7O73 - chains A and B of the 30 polymer chains in the assembly; structure by electron microscopy, 3.40 A resolution.

Chain A:
Protein: DNA-directed RNA polymerase II subunit RPB1
Source organism: Saccharomyces cerevisiae (strain ATCC 204508 / S288c)
Notes: EC 2.7.7.6
UniProtKB: P04050 (RPB1_YEAST); numbering as in UniProt (aligned over 1-1733)
Sequence (1733 residues; row label = number of the first residue in the row):
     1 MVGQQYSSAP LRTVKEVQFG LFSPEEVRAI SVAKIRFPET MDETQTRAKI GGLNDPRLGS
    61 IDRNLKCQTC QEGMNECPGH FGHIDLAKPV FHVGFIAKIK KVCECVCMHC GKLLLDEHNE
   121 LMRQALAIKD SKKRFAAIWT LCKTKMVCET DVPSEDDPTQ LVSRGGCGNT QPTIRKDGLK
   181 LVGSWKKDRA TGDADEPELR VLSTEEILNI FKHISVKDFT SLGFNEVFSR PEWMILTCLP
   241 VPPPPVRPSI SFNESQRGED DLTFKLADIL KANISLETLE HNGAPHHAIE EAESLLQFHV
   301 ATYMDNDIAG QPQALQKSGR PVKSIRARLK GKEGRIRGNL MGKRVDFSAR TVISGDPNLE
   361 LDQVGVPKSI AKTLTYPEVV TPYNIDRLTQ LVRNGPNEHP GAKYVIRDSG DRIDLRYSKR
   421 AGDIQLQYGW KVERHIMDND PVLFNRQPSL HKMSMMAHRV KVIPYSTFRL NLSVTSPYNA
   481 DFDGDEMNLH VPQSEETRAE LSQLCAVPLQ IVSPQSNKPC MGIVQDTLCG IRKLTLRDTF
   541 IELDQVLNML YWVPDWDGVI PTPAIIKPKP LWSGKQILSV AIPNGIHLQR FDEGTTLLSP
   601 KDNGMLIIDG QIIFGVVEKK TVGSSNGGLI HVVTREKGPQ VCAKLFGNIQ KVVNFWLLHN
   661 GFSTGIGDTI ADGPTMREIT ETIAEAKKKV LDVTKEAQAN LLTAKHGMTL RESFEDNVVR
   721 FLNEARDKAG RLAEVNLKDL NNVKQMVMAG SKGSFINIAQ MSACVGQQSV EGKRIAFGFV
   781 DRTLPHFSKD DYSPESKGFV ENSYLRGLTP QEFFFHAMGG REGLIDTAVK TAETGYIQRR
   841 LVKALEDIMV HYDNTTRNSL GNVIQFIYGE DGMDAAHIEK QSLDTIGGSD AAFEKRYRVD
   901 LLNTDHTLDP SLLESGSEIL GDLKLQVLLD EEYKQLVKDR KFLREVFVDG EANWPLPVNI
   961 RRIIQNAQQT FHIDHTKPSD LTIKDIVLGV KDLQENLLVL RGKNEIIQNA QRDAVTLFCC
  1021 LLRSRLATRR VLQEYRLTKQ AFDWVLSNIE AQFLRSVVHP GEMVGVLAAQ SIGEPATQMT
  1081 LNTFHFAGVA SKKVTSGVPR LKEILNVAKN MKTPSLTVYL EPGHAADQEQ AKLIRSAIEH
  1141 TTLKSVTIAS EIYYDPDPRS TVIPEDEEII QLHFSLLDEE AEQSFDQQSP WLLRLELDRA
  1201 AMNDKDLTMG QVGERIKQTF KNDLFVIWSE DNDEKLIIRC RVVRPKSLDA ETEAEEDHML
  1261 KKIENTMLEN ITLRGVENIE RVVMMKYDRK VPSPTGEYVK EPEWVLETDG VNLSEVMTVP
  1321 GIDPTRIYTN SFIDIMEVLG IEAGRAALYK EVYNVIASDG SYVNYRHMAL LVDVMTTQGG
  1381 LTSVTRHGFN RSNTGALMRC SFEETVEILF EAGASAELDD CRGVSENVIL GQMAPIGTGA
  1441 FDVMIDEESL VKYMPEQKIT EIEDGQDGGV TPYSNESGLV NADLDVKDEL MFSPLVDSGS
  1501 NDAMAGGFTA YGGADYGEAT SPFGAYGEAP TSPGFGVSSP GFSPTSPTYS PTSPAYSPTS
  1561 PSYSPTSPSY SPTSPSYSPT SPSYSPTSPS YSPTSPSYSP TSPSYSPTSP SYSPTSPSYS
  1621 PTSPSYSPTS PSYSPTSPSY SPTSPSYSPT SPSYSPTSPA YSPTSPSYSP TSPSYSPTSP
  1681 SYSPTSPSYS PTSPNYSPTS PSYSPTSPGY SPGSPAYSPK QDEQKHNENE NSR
Disordered / not traced: 1, 189-194, 1080-1092, 1178-1183, 1455-1733
Ion coordination: Zn2+ site 1: Cys-67, Cys-70, Cys-77, His-80; Zn2+ site 2: Cys-107, Cys-110, Cys-148, Cys-167; Mg2+: Asp-481, Asp-483, Asp-485

Chain B:
Protein: DNA-directed RNA polymerase II subunit RPB2
Source organism: Saccharomyces cerevisiae (strain ATCC 204508 / S288c)
Notes: EC 2.7.7.6
UniProtKB: P08518 (RPB2_YEAST); residue numbers follow UniProt; this construct covers 1-1224
Sequence (1224 residues; numbered 1 to 1224; the number before each row is that of its first residue):
     1 MSDLANSEKY YDEDPYGFED ESAPITAEDS WAVISAFFRE KGLVSQQLDS FNQFVDYTLQ
    61 DIICEDSTLI LEQLAQHTTE SDNISRKYEI SFGKIYVTKP MVNESDGVTH ALYPQEARLR
   121 NLTYSSGLFV DVKKRTYEAI DVPGRELKYE LIAEESEDDS ESGKVFIGRL PIMLRSKNCY
   181 LSEATESDLY KLKECPFDMG GYFIINGSEK VLIAQERSAG NIVQVFKKAA PSPISHVAEI
   241 RSALEKGSRF ISTLQVKLYG REGSSARTIK ATLPYIKQDI PIVIIFRALG IIPDGEILEH
   301 ICYDVNDWQM LEMLKPCVED GFVIQDRETA LDFIGRRGTA LGIKKEKRIQ YAKDILQKEF
   361 LPHITQLEGF ESRKAFFLGY MINRLLLCAL DRKDQDDRDH FGKKRLDLAG PLLAQLFKTL
   421 FKKLTKDIFR YMQRTVEEAH DFNMKLAINA KTITSGLKYA LATGNWGEQK KAMSSRAGVS
   481 QVLNRYTYSS TLSHLRRTNT PIGRDGKLAK PRQLHNTHWG LVCPAETPEG QACGLVKNLS
   541 LMSCISVGTD PMPIITFLSE WGMEPLEDYV PHQSPDATRV FVNGVWHGVH RNPARLMETL
   601 RTLRRKGDIN PEVSMIRDIR EKELKIFTDA GRVYRPLFIV EDDESLGHKE LKVRKGHIAK
   661 LMATEYQDIE GGFEDVEEYT WSSLLNEGLV EYIDAEEEES ILIAMQPEDL EPAEANEEND
   721 LDVDPAKRIR VSHHATTFTH CEIHPSMILG VAASIIPFPD HNQSPRNTYQ SAMGKQAMGV
   781 FLTNYNVRMD TMANILYYPQ KPLGTTRAME YLKFRELPAG QNAIVAIACY SGYNQEDSMI
   841 MNQSSIDRGL FRSLFFRSYM DQEKKYGMSI TETFEKPQRT NTLRMKHGTY DKLDDDGLIA
   901 PGVRVSGEDV IIGKTTPISP DEEELGQRTA YHSKRDASTP LRSTENGIVD QVLVTTNQDG
   961 LKFVKVRVRT TKIPQIGDKF ASRHGQKGTI GITYRREDMP FTAEGIVPDL IINPHAIPSR
  1021 MTVAHLIECL LSKVAALSGN EGDASPFTDI TVEGISKLLR EHGYQSRGFE VMYNGHTGKK
  1081 LMAQIFFGPT YYQRLRHMVD DKIHARARGP MQVLTRQPVE GRSRDGGLRF GEMERDCMIA
  1141 HGAASFLKER LMEASDAFRV HICGICGLMT VIAKLNHNQF ECKGCDNKID IYQIHIPYAA
  1201 KLLFQELMAM NITPRLYTDR SRDF
Disordered / not traced: 1-17, 158-162, 469-475, 503-505, 670-674, 715-721
Ion coordination: Zn2+: Cys-1163, Cys-1166, Cys-1182, Cys-1185

Interface between chain A and chain B:
Contacting residue pairs - 407 pairs, chain A then chain B:
  Gln-4(A) / Arg-1159(B)
  Gln-5(A) / Arg-1159(B)  hydrogen bond (backbone-side chain)
  Gln-5(A) / Asn-1176(B)
  Ser-7(A) / His-1161(B)
  Ser-7(A) / Leu-1175(B)
  Ser-7(A) / Phe-1180(B)
  Ser-7(A) / Gln-1193(B)
  Ser-8(A) / Asn-1178(B)
  Ala-9(A) / His-1161(B)
  Ala-9(A) / Ile-1191(B)
  Ala-9(A) / Gln-1193(B)  hydrogen bond (backbone-side chain)
  Pro-10(A) / Ile-1191(B)
  Pro-10(A) / Tyr-1192(B)
  Pro-10(A) / Gln-1193(B)  hydrogen bond (backbone-backbone)
  Leu-11(A) / Gln-1193(B)
  Arg-12(A) / Tyr-1192(B)
  Arg-12(A) / Gln-1193(B)  hydrogen bond (backbone-backbone)
  Arg-12(A) / Ile-1194(B)
  Val-14(A) / Ile-1194(B)  hydrophobic
  Val-14(A) / Leu-1216(B)  hydrophobic
  Val-14(A) / Tyr-1217(B)
  Lys-15(A) / Tyr-1217(B)  hydrogen bond (backbone-backbone)
  Lys-15(A) / Thr-1218(B)
  Lys-15(A) / Arg-1220(B)  hydrogen bond (backbone-side chain)
  Glu-16(A) / Arg-1215(B)
  Glu-16(A) / Leu-1216(B)
  Glu-16(A) / Tyr-1217(B)  hydrogen bond (backbone-backbone)
  Glu-16(A) / Asp-1219(B)
  Glu-16(A) / Arg-1220(B)
  Glu-16(A) / Ser-1221(B)  hydrogen bond (side chain-backbone)
  Val-17(A) / Arg-1215(B)
  Gln-18(A) / Thr-1213(B)
  Gln-18(A) / Arg-1215(B)  hydrogen bond (backbone-backbone)
  Phe-19(A) / Thr-1213(B)
  Gly-20(A) / Asn-1211(B)
  Gly-20(A) / Ile-1212(B)
  Gly-20(A) / Thr-1213(B)  hydrogen bond (backbone-backbone)
  Leu-21(A) / Asn-1211(B)
  Leu-21(A) / Ile-1212(B)  hydrophobic
  Leu-21(A) / Thr-1213(B)
  Phe-22(A) / Leu-1168(B)  hydrophobic
  Phe-22(A) / Met-1208(B)
  Phe-22(A) / Asn-1211(B)  hydrogen bond (backbone-side chain)
  Phe-22(A) / Ile-1212(B)
  Phe-22(A) / Thr-1213(B)
  Glu-26(A) / Arg-1215(B)  salt bridge
  Ala-29(A) / Lys-1183(B)
  Ala-29(A) / Gly-1184(B)
  Ile-30(A) / Thr-1170(B)
  Arg-63(A) / Leu-925(B)
  Asn-64(A) / Glu-923(B)
  Asn-64(A) / Glu-924(B)
  Asn-64(A) / Leu-925(B)  hydrogen bond (side chain-backbone)
  Thr-69(A) / Ile-1172(B)
  Thr-69(A) / Lys-1174(B)
  Glu-72(A) / Leu-1175(B)
  Glu-72(A) / Asn-1176(B)
  Met-74(A) / Arg-1116(B)  hydrogen bond (backbone-side chain)
  Asn-75(A) / Arg-1116(B)
  Asn-75(A) / Phe-1158(B)
  Glu-76(A) / Arg-1159(B)  salt bridge
  Glu-76(A) / Leu-1175(B)
  Pro-78(A) / Phe-1158(B)  hydrophobic
  Pro-78(A) / Lys-1201(B)  hydrogen bond (backbone-side chain)
  Pro-78(A) / Gln-1205(B)  hydrogen bond (backbone-side chain)
  Gly-79(A) / Gln-1205(B)
  Phe-81(A) / Gln-1205(B)
  Phe-81(A) / Met-1208(B)  hydrophobic
  His-92(A) / Met-1210(B)  hydrogen bond (side chain-backbone)
  His-92(A) / Asn-1211(B)
  Phe-95(A) / Ile-1212(B)  hydrophobic
  Phe-228(A) / Arg-1215(B)
  Trp-233(A) / Asn-1211(B)  hydrogen bond (backbone-side chain)
  Leu-236(A) / Asn-1211(B)
  Pro-240(A) / Met-1208(B)
  Pro-242(A) / Ala-1209(B)
  Pro-243(A) / Gln-1205(B)
  Pro-245(A) / Leu-1114(B)
  Pro-245(A) / Tyr-1198(B)
  Val-246(A) / Leu-1202(B)  hydrophobic
  Val-246(A) / Gln-1205(B)
  Val-246(A) / Glu-1206(B)
  Pro-248(A) / Leu-1114(B)
  Glu-254(A) / Arg-935(B)  salt bridge
  Ser-255(A) / Tyr-866(B)
  Tyr-303(A) / Ala-1209(B)
  Met-304(A) / Met-1210(B)  hydrophobic
  Ile-325(A) / Glu-1206(B)
  Ile-325(A) / Ala-1209(B)  hydrophobic
  Ile-325(A) / Met-1210(B)  hydrophobic
  Arg-328(A) / Leu-1114(B)
  Arg-328(A) / Glu-1206(B)  salt bridge
  Leu-329(A) / Leu-1203(B)  hydrophobic
  Leu-329(A) / Met-1210(B)  hydrophobic
  Arg-335(A) / Leu-1114(B)
  Arg-335(A) / Leu-1202(B)
  Arg-335(A) / Glu-1206(B)  salt bridge
  Ile-336(A) / Leu-1203(B)  hydrophobic
  Arg-337(A) / Arg-1129(B)  hydrogen bond (backbone-side chain)
  Arg-337(A) / Glu-1132(B)  salt bridge
  Gly-338(A) / Arg-1129(B)
  Asn-339(A) / Thr-1115(B)
  Asn-339(A) / Gln-1117(B)  hydrogen bond
  Asn-339(A) / Ala-1199(B)
  Leu-340(A) / Ala-1199(B)  hydrophobic
  Leu-340(A) / Ala-1200(B)
  Leu-340(A) / Leu-1203(B)  hydrophobic
  Met-341(A) / Glu-1132(B)
  Met-341(A) / Arg-1135(B)
  Gly-342(A) / Arg-1129(B)
  Gly-342(A) / Phe-1130(B)
  Lys-343(A) / Gln-1117(B)
  Lys-343(A) / Arg-1129(B)
  Lys-343(A) / Phe-1130(B)  hydrogen bond (backbone-backbone)
  Lys-343(A) / Leu-1151(B)  hydrogen bond (side chain-backbone)
  Lys-343(A) / Ser-1155(B)
  Lys-343(A) / Asp-1156(B)  salt bridge
  Lys-343(A) / Pro-1197(B)
  Arg-344(A) / Pro-1118(B)
  Arg-344(A) / Val-1119(B)
  Arg-344(A) / Glu-1120(B)  salt bridge
  Arg-344(A) / Gly-1127(B)  hydrogen bond (side chain-backbone)
  Arg-344(A) / Leu-1128(B)
  Arg-344(A) / Arg-1129(B)
  Arg-344(A) / Ser-1155(B)  hydrogen bond (backbone-side chain)
  Val-345(A) / Pro-1118(B)
  Val-345(A) / Gly-1127(B)
  Val-345(A) / Leu-1128(B)  hydrogen bond (backbone-backbone)
  Val-345(A) / Phe-1130(B)  hydrophobic
  Val-345(A) / Arg-1150(B)
  Val-345(A) / Ala-1154(B)
  Asp-346(A) / Arg-1106(B)  salt bridge
  Asp-346(A) / Ala-1107(B)
  Asp-346(A) / Pro-1118(B)
  Asp-346(A) / Arg-1150(B)  hydrogen bond (backbone-side chain)
  Asp-346(A) / Ala-1154(B)  hydrogen bond (backbone-backbone)
  Phe-347(A) / Arg-1106(B)  hydrogen bond (backbone-backbone)
  Phe-347(A) / Ala-1107(B)
  Phe-347(A) / Arg-1108(B)
  Phe-347(A) / Arg-1150(B)  hydrogen bond (backbone-side chain)
  Ser-348(A) / Ala-1105(B)
  Ser-348(A) / Arg-1106(B)  hydrogen bond (backbone-backbone)
  Ser-348(A) / Leu-1128(B)
  Ala-349(A) / His-1104(B)
  Ala-349(A) / Ala-1105(B)  hydrophobic
  Ala-349(A) / Leu-1128(B)
  Arg-350(A) / Lys-1102(B)
  Arg-350(A) / Ile-1103(B)
  Arg-350(A) / His-1104(B)  hydrogen bond (backbone-backbone)
  Arg-350(A) / Leu-1128(B)
  Thr-351(A) / Val-1099(B)
  Thr-351(A) / Ile-1103(B)
  Ser-354(A) / Ile-976(B)
  Gly-355(A) / Tyr-833(B)
  Asp-356(A) / Tyr-833(B)  hydrogen bond
  Pro-357(A) / Ser-831(B)
  Pro-357(A) / Gly-832(B)
  Pro-357(A) / Tyr-833(B)
  Asn-358(A) / Tyr-833(B)  hydrogen bond
  Ser-369(A) / Ile-1103(B)
  Ile-370(A) / Ile-1103(B)  hydrophobic
  Ile-370(A) / Ala-1105(B)  hydrophobic
  Thr-373(A) / Ala-1105(B)
  Thr-373(A) / Ala-1107(B)
  Leu-374(A) / Arg-1106(B)
  Tyr-404(A) / Arg-1108(B)
  Arg-412(A) / Arg-1108(B)
  Glu-433(A) / Arg-1108(B)  salt bridge
  Leu-443(A) / Phe-1146(B)  hydrophobic
  Asn-445(A) / Glu-1134(B)  hydrogen bond
  Gln-447(A) / Glu-1134(B)
  Pro-448(A) / Met-1133(B)
  Ser-449(A) / Met-1133(B)
  Ser-449(A) / Cys-1137(B)  hydrogen bond
  His-451(A) / Cys-1137(B)  hydrogen bond (backbone-side chain)
  Lys-452(A) / Cys-1137(B)
  Lys-452(A) / Ala-1140(B)
  Lys-452(A) / His-1141(B)  hydrogen bond (backbone-side chain)
  Met-455(A) / Glu-1134(B)
  Met-455(A) / Cys-1137(B)  hydrophobic
  Met-455(A) / Met-1138(B)  hydrophobic
  Met-455(A) / His-1141(B)  hydrogen bond (backbone-side chain)
  Tyr-465(A) / Ile-976(B)  hydrophobic
  Ser-466(A) / Gln-975(B)
  Ser-466(A) / Val-1099(B)
  Ser-466(A) / Asp-1100(B)  hydrogen bond
  Ser-466(A) / Ile-1103(B)
  Thr-467(A) / Ile-976(B)
  Thr-467(A) / Gly-977(B)
  Thr-467(A) / Val-1099(B)
  Arg-469(A) / Tyr-833(B)
  Arg-469(A) / Ile-976(B)
  Arg-469(A) / Gly-991(B)  hydrogen bond (side chain-backbone)
  Leu-472(A) / Gln-835(B)
  Leu-472(A) / Glu-836(B)
  Phe-482(A) / Gln-835(B)
  Phe-482(A) / Glu-836(B)  hydrogen bond (backbone-backbone)
  Phe-482(A) / Asp-837(B)
  Phe-482(A) / Thr-989(B)  hydrogen bond (backbone-side chain)
  Asp-483(A) / Lys-979(B)
  Asp-483(A) / Lys-987(B)
  Asp-483(A) / Thr-989(B)
  Gly-484(A) / Thr-989(B)
  Glu-486(A) / Lys-1102(B)
  Asn-488(A) / Leu-1128(B)
  His-490(A) / Phe-1130(B)
  His-490(A) / Arg-1150(B)
  Val-491(A) / Arg-1150(B)  hydrogen bond (backbone-side chain)
  Pro-492(A) / Phe-1146(B)  hydrophobic
  Pro-492(A) / Glu-1149(B)
  Gln-493(A) / Glu-1149(B)  hydrogen bond (backbone-side chain)
  Ser-494(A) / Glu-1149(B)  hydrogen bond
  Glu-496(A) / Ser-1145(B)
  Thr-497(A) / Ser-1145(B)
  Thr-497(A) / Phe-1146(B)
  Thr-497(A) / Glu-1149(B)  hydrogen bond
  Glu-500(A) / Gly-1142(B)
  Glu-500(A) / Ala-1143(B)
  Glu-500(A) / Ala-1144(B)  hydrogen bond (side chain-backbone)
  Glu-500(A) / Ser-1145(B)  hydrogen bond
  Glu-500(A) / Phe-1146(B)  hydrogen bond (side chain-backbone)
  Leu-504(A) / His-1141(B)
  Cys-505(A) / His-1141(B)
  Gln-510(A) / His-1141(B)
  Val-524(A) / Gln-835(B)
  Gln-525(A) / Gln-835(B)
  Gln-525(A) / Glu-836(B)  hydrogen bond
  Gln-525(A) / Asn-1013(B)  hydrogen bond
  Gln-525(A) / His-1015(B)  hydrogen bond (backbone-side chain)
  Asp-526(A) / Cys-829(B)  hydrogen bond
  Asp-526(A) / Gly-832(B)
  Asp-526(A) / Asn-834(B)
  Asp-526(A) / Gln-835(B)  hydrogen bond (backbone-side chain)
  Asp-526(A) / Asn-1013(B)  hydrogen bond
  Asp-526(A) / His-1015(B)  salt bridge
  Cys-529(A) / His-1015(B)
  Leu-657(A) / Cys-829(B)  hydrophobic
  Leu-658(A) / Tyr-830(B)
  Leu-658(A) / Ser-831(B)
  Leu-658(A) / His-1076(B)
  Leu-658(A) / Leu-1081(B)
  His-659(A) / Asn-1074(B)  hydrogen bond
  His-659(A) / Thr-1077(B)
  Asn-660(A) / Leu-1081(B)
  Asn-660(A) / Met-1082(B)  hydrogen bond (backbone-backbone)
  Asn-660(A) / Ala-1083(B)  hydrogen bond (backbone-backbone)
  Gly-661(A) / Ala-1083(B)
  Phe-662(A) / Ala-828(B)
  Phe-662(A) / Cys-829(B)  hydrogen bond (backbone-backbone)
  Phe-662(A) / Pro-1014(B)
  Ser-663(A) / Ile-827(B)
  Ser-663(A) / Pro-1014(B)
  Ser-663(A) / Phe-1069(B)
  Ser-663(A) / Gln-1084(B)  hydrogen bond (side chain-backbone)
  Ser-663(A) / Ile-1085(B)
  Ser-663(A) / Phe-1086(B)
  Thr-664(A) / Ile-827(B)
  Thr-664(A) / Pro-1014(B)
  Thr-664(A) / Ile-1017(B)
  Thr-664(A) / Phe-1086(B)
  Gly-665(A) / Leu-1026(B)
  Gly-665(A) / Phe-1086(B)
  Ile-666(A) / Val-1023(B)  hydrophobic
  Ile-666(A) / Leu-1026(B)  hydrophobic
  Ile-666(A) / Ile-1027(B)  hydrophobic
  Ile-666(A) / Arg-1067(B)
  Ile-666(A) / Phe-1086(B)
  Ile-670(A) / Val-1052(B)  hydrophobic
  Ile-670(A) / Arg-1067(B)
  Met-746(A) / Pro-1014(B)
  Met-746(A) / His-1015(B)
  Met-746(A) / Pro-1018(B)  hydrophobic
  Ser-751(A) / His-1015(B)
  Lys-752(A) / His-1015(B)
  Lys-752(A) / Ser-1019(B)
  Asn-757(A) / Pro-1018(B)
  Asn-757(A) / Ser-1019(B)
  Asn-757(A) / Met-1021(B)
  Gln-760(A) / Met-1021(B)
  Met-761(A) / Pro-1018(B)
  Met-761(A) / Met-1021(B)  hydrophobic
  Met-761(A) / Val-1023(B)  hydrophobic
  Val-770(A) / Gln-513(B)
  Glu-771(A) / Gln-513(B)
  Ile-775(A) / Asn-516(B)
  Ala-776(A) / Asn-516(B)
  Gly-778(A) / His-515(B)
  Gly-778(A) / Asn-516(B)  hydrogen bond (backbone-side chain)
  Phe-779(A) / Asn-516(B)
  Phe-779(A) / Thr-517(B)
  Phe-779(A) / Glu-699(B)
  Val-780(A) / Glu-699(B)  hydrogen bond (backbone-side chain)
  Arg-782(A) / Glu-698(B)  hydrogen bond (side chain-backbone)
  Arg-782(A) / Glu-699(B)  hydrogen bond (side chain-backbone)
  Arg-782(A) / Ser-700(B)
  Arg-782(A) / Ile-701(B)  hydrogen bond (side chain-backbone)
  Thr-783(A) / Asn-516(B)  hydrogen bond (backbone-side chain)
  Pro-785(A) / Glu-698(B)
  Pro-785(A) / Ile-703(B)  hydrogen bond (backbone-backbone)
  His-786(A) / Trp-519(B)  hydrogen bond
  His-786(A) / Leu-702(B)
  His-786(A) / Ile-703(B)  hydrogen bond (side chain-backbone)
  His-786(A) / Met-705(B)
  His-786(A) / His-733(B)
  His-786(A) / Glu-742(B)
  Phe-787(A) / Leu-702(B)
  Phe-787(A) / His-733(B)
  Ser-788(A) / His-733(B)  hydrogen bond (backbone-side chain)
  Lys-789(A) / Arg-620(B)
  Glu-801(A) / Ile-729(B)
  Asn-802(A) / Arg-728(B)
  Asn-802(A) / Ile-729(B)  hydrogen bond (side chain-backbone)
  Tyr-804(A) / His-761(B)
  Tyr-804(A) / Asn-762(B)
  Tyr-804(A) / Gln-763(B)
  Tyr-804(A) / Met-1021(B)  hydrophobic
  Tyr-804(A) / Val-1023(B)  hydrophobic
  Leu-805(A) / His-761(B)
  Leu-805(A) / Val-1052(B)  hydrophobic
  Arg-806(A) / Pro-725(B)  hydrogen bond (side chain-backbone)
  Arg-806(A) / Ala-726(B)
  Arg-806(A) / Arg-728(B)
  Arg-806(A) / Ile-729(B)
  Arg-806(A) / His-761(B)
  Gly-807(A) / Arg-728(B)
  Gly-807(A) / Asp-760(B)
  Gly-807(A) / His-761(B)
  Leu-808(A) / Arg-728(B)
  Leu-808(A) / Asp-760(B)  hydrogen bond (backbone-backbone)
  Leu-808(A) / Phe-1047(B)
  Thr-809(A) / Arg-728(B)
  Thr-809(A) / Ile-729(B)
  Pro-810(A) / Trp-519(B)
  Pro-810(A) / Met-705(B)  hydrophobic
  Pro-810(A) / Pro-745(B)  hydrophobic
  Pro-810(A) / Phe-1047(B)  hydrophobic
  Gln-811(A) / Met-705(B)
  Phe-813(A) / Ile-748(B)  hydrophobic
  Phe-813(A) / Leu-749(B)  hydrophobic
  Phe-813(A) / Pro-759(B)
  Phe-813(A) / Asp-760(B)
  Phe-813(A) / Phe-1047(B)  hydrophobic
  Phe-814(A) / His-515(B)
  Phe-814(A) / Asn-516(B)
  Phe-814(A) / His-518(B)
  Phe-814(A) / Trp-519(B)
  Phe-814(A) / Pro-524(B)  hydrophobic
  His-816(A) / Gln-763(B)
  His-816(A) / Ser-764(B)  hydrogen bond (side chain-backbone)
  Ala-817(A) / Leu-514(B)  hydrophobic
  Ala-817(A) / Ser-764(B)
  Met-818(A) / Leu-514(B)
  Met-818(A) / Asn-516(B)
  Gly-820(A) / Ser-764(B)
  Arg-821(A) / Arg-512(B)  hydrogen bond (side chain-backbone)
  Arg-821(A) / Leu-514(B)
  Arg-821(A) / Pro-524(B)
  Arg-821(A) / Thr-527(B)
  Arg-821(A) / Gly-534(B)
  Glu-822(A) / Gln-513(B)  hydrogen bond
  Leu-824(A) / Cys-533(B)  hydrophobic
  Leu-824(A) / Thr-768(B)
  Leu-824(A) / Tyr-769(B)
  Ile-825(A) / Lys-510(B)
  Ile-825(A) / Arg-512(B)
  Ile-825(A) / Gln-513(B)
  Arg-839(A) / Glu-1132(B)  salt bridge
  Val-842(A) / Asp-1136(B)
  Lys-843(A) / Arg-1135(B)
  Glu-846(A) / Arg-1135(B)  salt bridge
  Met-1063(A) / Ile-1139(B)
  Val-1066(A) / Asp-1136(B)
  Val-1066(A) / Ile-1139(B)  hydrophobic
  Gln-1070(A) / Asp-1136(B)
  Gln-1070(A) / Cys-1137(B)  hydrogen bond
  Gln-1070(A) / Ala-1140(B)
  Asn-1265(A) / Gly-263(B)  hydrogen bond (side chain-backbone)
  Asn-1265(A) / Ser-264(B)  hydrogen bond (side chain-backbone)
  Asn-1265(A) / Ser-265(B)
  Glu-1269(A) / Gly-263(B)
  Leu-1409(A) / Leu-1207(B)  hydrophobic
  Phe-1410(A) / Met-1210(B)  hydrophobic
  Phe-1410(A) / Ile-1212(B)  hydrophobic
  Leu-1418(A) / Ser-1221(B)
  Asp-1420(A) / Arg-1220(B)  salt bridge
  Asp-1420(A) / Phe-1224(B)
  Arg-1422(A) / Phe-1224(B)
  Val-1428(A) / Arg-1135(B)
  Val-1428(A) / Leu-1151(B)  hydrophobic
  Ile-1429(A) / Pro-1197(B)
  Ile-1429(A) / Ala-1200(B)
  Leu-1430(A) / His-1195(B)
  Leu-1430(A) / Ile-1196(B)
  Leu-1430(A) / Pro-1197(B)
  Leu-1430(A) / Phe-1204(B)  hydrophobic
  Gly-1431(A) / Lys-1148(B)
  Gly-1431(A) / Met-1152(B)
  Gly-1431(A) / Pro-1197(B)
  Met-1433(A) / Lys-1148(B)
  Ala-1434(A) / Ala-1144(B)
  Ile-1436(A) / Ile-1139(B)  hydrophobic
  Ile-1436(A) / Ala-1144(B)
  Gly-1437(A) / Gly-1142(B)
  Thr-1438(A) / Gly-1142(B)  hydrogen bond (backbone-backbone)
  Thr-1438(A) / Ala-1144(B)  hydrogen bond (side chain-backbone)
  Thr-1438(A) / Ser-1145(B)
  Gly-1439(A) / Ala-1144(B)
Interface residues without a listed pair, chain A (218 interface residues in all): Tyr-6, Thr-13, Val-32, Thr-46, Cys-70, Gln-71, Cys-77, His-80, Met-234, Gln-256, Val-352, Ile-353, Pro-367, Thr-375, Lys-403, Ser-454, Ala-480, Asp-481, Leu-501, Thr-527, Gly-667, Asp-668, Asn-742, Gly-753, Leu-784, Asp-791, Phe-815, Ala-828, Val-1406, Gly-1413, Val-1424, Ser-1425, Gln-1432
Interface residues without a listed pair, chain B (202 interface residues in all): His-400, Cys-523, Gly-530, Ala-704, Arg-730, Val-731, Pro-765, Asn-767, Ser-838, Arg-884, Thr-916, Asp-921, Gly-988, Ile-990, Ile-992, Leu-1030, Glu-1053, Lys-1080, Met-1111, Val-1113, Gly-1131, Leu-1147, Ala-1157, Val-1160, Met-1169, Ala-1173, Pro-1214, Arg-1222

Overview:
218 residues of chain A face 202 of chain B across their interface; the contacts include 80 hydrogen bonds and
14 salt bridges. Polar contacts include Glu-26(A)/Arg-1215(B), Glu-76(A)/Arg-1159(B) and
Glu-254(A)/Arg-935(B). Cys-67(A), Cys-70(A), Cys-77(A) and His-80(A) form the Zn2+ site 1.
Chain A is DNA-directed RNA polymerase II subunit RPB1 and chain B is DNA-directed RNA polymerase II subunit
RPB2, both from Saccharomyces cerevisiae (strain ATCC 204508 / S288c); the structure, Yeast RNA polymerase II
transcription pre-initiation complex with closed distorted promoter DNA, was determined by electron microscopy
(same publication as 7O4I, 7O4J, 7O4K, 7O4L, 7O72 and 7O75).
